8ZDK - chains 2 and 7 of the 35 polymer chains in the assembly; structure by electron microscopy, 3.44 A resolution.

# Chain 2
Protein: Major Capsid Protein (gp8)
Source organism: Mycolicibacterium smegmatis MC2 155
Sequence (382 residues; row label = number of the first residue in the row):
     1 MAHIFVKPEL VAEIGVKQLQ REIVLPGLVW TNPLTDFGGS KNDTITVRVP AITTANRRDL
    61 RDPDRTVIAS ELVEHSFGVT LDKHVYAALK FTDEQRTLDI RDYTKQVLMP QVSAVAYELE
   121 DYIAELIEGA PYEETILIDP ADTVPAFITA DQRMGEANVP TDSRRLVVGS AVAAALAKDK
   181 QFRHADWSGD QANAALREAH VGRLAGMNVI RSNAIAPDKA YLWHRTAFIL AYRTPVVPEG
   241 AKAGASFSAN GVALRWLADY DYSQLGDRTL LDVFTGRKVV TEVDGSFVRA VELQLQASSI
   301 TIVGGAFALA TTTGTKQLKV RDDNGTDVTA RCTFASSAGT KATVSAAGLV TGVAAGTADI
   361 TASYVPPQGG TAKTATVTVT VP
Disordered / not traced: 1

# Chain 7
Protein: Capsid Cement Protein (gp113)
Source organism: Mycolicibacterium smegmatis MC2 155
Sequence (49 residues; row label = number of the first residue in the row):
     1 MGLISDPVEV DPIQVGRDEA GWVQELRDRE AWPKQEVPEQ AKKPAKVGN
Disordered / not traced: 1

# Interface between chain 2 and chain 7
Residue-residue contacts (6; chain 2 residue first):
  Ala2(2) with Glu9(7)
  Lys7(2) with Ile13(7)
  Glu9(2) with Asn49(7)
  Phe307(2) with Glu36(7)
  Ala308(2) with Glu36(7), hydrogen bond (backbone-side chain)
  Ala310(2) with Glu39(7)
Interface residues without a listed pair, chain 2 (7 interface residues in all): Ile4
Interface residues without a listed pair, chain 7 (6 interface residues in all): Pro12

# In short
The interface between chain 2 and chain 7 involves 7 residues on one side and 6 on the other; the contacts
include 1 hydrogen bond. The hydrogen-bonded pair is Ala308(2)-Glu36(7).
Chain 2 is Major Capsid Protein (gp8) and chain 7 is Capsid Cement Protein (gp113), both from
Mycolicibacterium smegmatis MC2 155; the structure, Cryo-EM structure of Mycobacteriophage Douge genome-packed
vertex (gp8 and gp113), was determined by electron microscopy (same publication as 8ZDJ, 8ZDL, 8ZDO and 8ZDQ).
